8H3S - chains B and C of the 3 polymer chains in the assembly; structure by electron microscopy, 4.90 A resolution (low resolution: residue-level contacts below are approximate; hydrogen-bond / salt-bridge calls are withheld).

# Chain B
Name: Enteropeptidase catalytic light chain
From: Homo sapiens
UniProt: P98073 (ENTK_HUMAN); residue numbers follow UniProt; this construct covers 785-1019
Sequence (235 residues; numbered 785 to 1019; the number before each row is that of its first residue):
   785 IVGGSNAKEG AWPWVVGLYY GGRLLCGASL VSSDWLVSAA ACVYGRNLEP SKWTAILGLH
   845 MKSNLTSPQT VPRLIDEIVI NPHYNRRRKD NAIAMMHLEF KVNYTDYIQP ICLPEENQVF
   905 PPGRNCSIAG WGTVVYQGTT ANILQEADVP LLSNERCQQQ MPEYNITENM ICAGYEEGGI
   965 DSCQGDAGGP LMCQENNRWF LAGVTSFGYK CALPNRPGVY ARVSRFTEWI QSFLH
Not modelled in the structure: 915-925, 966-971
Cystine bridges: Cys810-Cys826, Cys910-Cys977, Cys941-Cys956
Sequence notes: engineered mutation Ala825 (His in P98073), Ala876 (Asp in P98073), Ala971 (Ser in P98073)
UniProt features mapped onto this chain:
  - glycosylation (N-linked (GlcNAc...) asparagine): Asn848, Asn887, Asn909, Asn949

# Chain C
Name: Serine protease 1
From: Homo sapiens
Notes: EC 3.4.21.4
UniProt: P07477 (TRY1_HUMAN); numbering as in UniProt (aligned over 16-247)
Sequence (232 residues; row label = number of the first residue in the row):
    16 APFDDDDKIV GGYNCEENSV PYQVSLNSGY HFCGGSLINE QWVVSAGHCY KSRIQVRLGE
    76 HNIEVLEGNE QFINAAKIIR HPQYDRKTLN NDIMLIKLSS RAVINARVST ISLPTAPPAT
   136 GTKCLISGWG NTASSGADYP DELQCLDAPV LSQAKCEASY PGKITSNMFC VGFLEGGKDS
   196 CQGDSGGPVV CNGQLQGVVS WGDGCAQKNK PGVYTKVYNY VKWIKNTIAA NS
Not modelled in the structure: 187-197
Cystine bridges: Cys48-Cys64, Cys139-Cys206, Cys171-Cys185
UniProt features mapped onto this chain:
  - active site (Charge relay system): His63, Asp107, Ser200
  - binding site (Ca(2+)): Glu75, Asn77, Val80, Glu85
  - site: Asp194 (Required for specificity)
  - modified residue: Tyr154 (Sulfotyrosine)
  - natural variant: Ala16 (A16V: In PCTT), Asp22 (D22G: In PCTT), Lys23 (K23R: In PCTT), Asn29 (N29I: In PCTT; N29T: In PCTT), Asn54 (N54S: In PCTT), Glu79 (E79K: In PCTT), Leu104 (L104P: In PCTT), Arg116 (R116C: In PCTT), Arg122 (R122C: In PCTT; R122H: In PCTT), Thr137 (T137M: In a colorectal cancer sample), Cys139 (C139F: In PCTT)
  - mutagenesis: Tyr154 (Y154F: Lack of sulfation)

# Interface between chain B and chain C
Residue-residue contacts - 40 pairs, chain B then chain C:
  Ile785(B) - Ile24(C)
  Ile785(B) - Val25(C)
  Gly806(B) - Ser34(C)
  Arg807(B) - Tyr28(C)
  Arg807(B) - Glu31(C)
  Arg807(B) - Glu32(C)
  Arg807(B) - Asn33(C)
  Arg807(B) - Ser34(C)
  Leu808(B) - Gly27(C)
  Leu809(B) - Glu32(C)
  Ala825(B) - Asp20(C)
  Lys836(B) - Lys138(C)
  Ser847(B) - Arg122(C)
  Arg872(B) - Ala16(C)
  Lys873(B) - Ala16(C)
  Lys873(B) - Pro17(C)
  Ala876(B) - Pro17(C)
  Ala913(B) - Ile24(C)
  Gly914(B) - Ile24(C)
  Gly914(B) - Val25(C)
  Ile927(B) - Val25(C)
  Leu928(B) - Val25(C)
  Gln929(B) - Val25(C)
  Tyr948(B) - Phe18(C)
  Ile950(B) - Ala16(C)
  Met954(B) - Ala16(C)
  Asp965(B) - Asp22(C)
  Thr989(B) - Asp22(C)
  Ser990(B) - Asp20(C)
  Phe991(B) - Ala16(C)
  Phe991(B) - Pro17(C)
  Phe991(B) - Phe18(C)
  Phe991(B) - Asp19(C)
  Phe991(B) - Asp20(C)
  Phe991(B) - Asp22(C)
  Gly992(B) - Asp19(C)
  Gly992(B) - Asp21(C)
  Gly992(B) - Asp22(C)
  Tyr993(B) - Phe18(C)
  Tyr993(B) - Asp21(C)
Interface residues without a listed pair, chain B (31 interface residues in all): Arg830, Asn926, Gly973, Lys994, Cys995, Val1003
Interface residues without a listed pair, chain C (20 interface residues in all): Lys23, Gly26, His76

# Summary
Chain B and chain C form an interface of 31 and 20 residues respectively. From UniProt: 3 active-site
residues, 4 Ca2+-binding residues and one mutagenesis site on chain C.
Chain B is Enteropeptidase catalytic light chain and chain C is Serine protease 1, both from Homo sapiens; the
structure, Substrate-bound EP, polyA model, was determined by electron microscopy together with 8H3U, 7WQW,
7WQX, 7WQZ and 7WR7 from the same study.
